Entry 5S62 (X-ray diffraction, 2.75 A resolution); this record covers chains A and E of the 6 polymer chains in the assembly.

== Chain A ==
Name: Tubulin alpha-1B chain
Source organism: Bos taurus
UniProtKB: P81947 (TBA1B_BOVIN); residue numbers follow UniProt; this construct covers 1-451
Sequence (451 residues; numbered 1 to 451; the number before each row is that of its first residue):
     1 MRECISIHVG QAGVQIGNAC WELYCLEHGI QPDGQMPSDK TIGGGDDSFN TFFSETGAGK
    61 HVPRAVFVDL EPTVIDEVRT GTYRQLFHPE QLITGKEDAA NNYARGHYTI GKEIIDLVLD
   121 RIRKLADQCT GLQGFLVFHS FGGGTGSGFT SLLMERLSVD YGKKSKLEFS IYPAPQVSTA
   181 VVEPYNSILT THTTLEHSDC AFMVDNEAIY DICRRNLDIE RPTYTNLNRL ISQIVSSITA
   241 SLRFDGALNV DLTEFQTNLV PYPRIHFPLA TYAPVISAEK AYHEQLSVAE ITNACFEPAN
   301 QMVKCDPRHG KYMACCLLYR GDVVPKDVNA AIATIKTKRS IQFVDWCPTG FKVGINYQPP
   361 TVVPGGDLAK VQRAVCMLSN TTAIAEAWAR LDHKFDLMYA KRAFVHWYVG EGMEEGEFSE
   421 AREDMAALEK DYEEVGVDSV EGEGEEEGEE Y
Not modelled in the structure: 439-451
Metal / ion sites: Ca2+: Asp39, Thr41, Gly44, Glu55
Small-molecule neighbours: GTP (guanosine-5'-triphosphate): Val9, Gly10, Gln11, Ala12, Gln15, Ile16, Asp69, Asp98, Ala99, Ala100, Asn101, Ser140, Gly142, Gly143, Gly144, Thr145, Gly146, Ile171, Pro173, Val177, Ser178, Glu183, Asn206, Tyr224, Leu227, Asn228, Ile231

== Chain E ==
Name: Stathmin-4
Source organism: Rattus norvegicus
UniProtKB: P63043 (STMN4_RAT); residues 5-145 here correspond to UniProt positions 49-189 (UniProt number = residue number + 44)
Sequence (143 residues; numbered 3 to 145; the number before each row is that of its first residue):
     3 MADMEVIELN KCTSGQSFEV ILKPPSFDGV PEFNASLPRR RDPSLEEIQK KLEAAEERRK
    63 YQEAELLKHL AEKREHEREV IQKAIEENNN FIKMAKEKLA QKMESNKENR EAHLAAMLER
   123 LQEKDKHAEE VRKNKELKEE ASR
Not modelled in the structure: 3-5, 29-43, 144-145
Differences from the reference sequence: initiating methionine (3); expression tag (4)
UniProt features mapped onto this chain:
  - modified residue: Ser46 (Phosphoserine)

== How chain A and chain E interact ==
Pairs across the interface - 58 pairs, chain A then chain E:
  His107(A) - Leu54(E)
  Tyr108(A) - Ala57(E)  hydrophobic
  Tyr108(A) - Arg61(E)
  Thr109(A) - Arg61(E)  hydrogen bond
  Lys112(A) - Leu54(E)
  Lys112(A) - Glu58(E)  salt bridge
  Glu155(A) - Ile50(E)
  Arg156(A) - Leu47(E)
  Arg156(A) - Gln51(E)
  Ser158(A) - Asp44(E)
  Val159(A) - Pro45(E)
  Glu196(A) - Asp44(E)
  His197(A) - Asp44(E)  salt bridge
  His197(A) - Pro45(E)
  Asp245(A) - Cys14(E)
  Asp245(A) - Ser16(E)  hydrogen bond (backbone-side chain)
  Ala247(A) - Asn12(E)
  Ala247(A) - Ser19(E)
  Leu248(A) - Ser19(E)
  Pro325(A) - Gln18(E)
  Pro325(A) - Phe20(E)  hydrophobic
  Asn329(A) - Met6(E)
  Asn329(A) - Val8(E)
  Asn329(A) - Phe20(E)
  Lys336(A) - Leu24(E)
  Asp345(A) - Pro27(E)
  Asp345(A) - Ser28(E)  hydrogen bond (backbone-backbone)
  Cys347(A) - Pro27(E)
  Pro348(A) - Lys25(E)
  Pro348(A) - Pro27(E)
  Thr349(A) - Ile23(E)
  Thr349(A) - Leu24(E)  hydrogen bond (backbone-backbone)
  Thr349(A) - Lys25(E)  hydrogen bond (backbone-backbone)
  Gly350(A) - Val22(E)
  Phe351(A) - Glu21(E)
  Phe351(A) - Val22(E)  hydrogen bond (backbone-backbone)
  Phe351(A) - Leu24(E)  hydrophobic
  Lys352(A) - Phe20(E)
  Lys352(A) - Glu21(E)  salt bridge
  Val353(A) - Ser19(E)
  Val353(A) - Phe20(E)  hydrogen bond (backbone-backbone)
  Gly354(A) - Gln18(E)
  Gly354(A) - Ser19(E)
  Ile355(A) - Gly17(E)
  Ile355(A) - Gln18(E)  hydrogen bond (backbone-backbone)
  Asn356(A) - Ser16(E)
  Tyr357(A) - Thr15(E)
  Tyr357(A) - Ser16(E)  hydrogen bond (backbone-backbone)
  Tyr357(A) - Gly17(E)
  Tyr357(A) - Gln18(E)  hydrogen bond
  Val409(A) - Gln64(E)  hydrogen bond (backbone-side chain)
  Gly410(A) - Arg61(E)
  Gly410(A) - Gln64(E)
  Glu411(A) - Arg61(E)  hydrogen bond (backbone-side chain)
  Gly412(A) - Ala57(E)
  Gly412(A) - Arg60(E)  hydrogen bond (backbone-side chain)
  Gly412(A) - Arg61(E)
  Glu414(A) - Arg60(E)  salt bridge
Interface residues without a listed pair, chain A (42 interface residues in all): Glu113, Leu152, Gly246, Val324, Val328, Ile332, Ala333, Trp346, Met413
Interface residues without a listed pair, chain E (32 interface residues in all): Leu11, Pro26, Lys53, Glu55

== Overview ==
The interface between chain A and chain E involves 42 residues on one side and 32 on the other; the contacts
include 13 hydrogen bonds and 4 salt bridges. Polar contacts include Lys112(A)-Glu58(E), His197(A)-Asp44(E)
and Lys352(A)-Glu21(E). Chain A binds GTP.
Chain A is Tubulin alpha-1B chain (Bos taurus) and chain E is Stathmin-4 (Rattus norvegicus); the structure,
Tubulin-Z100642432-complex, was determined by X-ray diffraction (same publication as 5S4L, 5S4M, 5S4N, 5S4O,
5S4P, 5S4Q and 52 further entries).
